PDB entry 7RCS | X-ray diffraction, 2.40 A resolution | chains H and L of the 3 polymer chains in the assembly

== Chain H ==
Molecule: antibody m43.160 heavy chain
From: Mus musculus
Notes: antibody fragment or engineered binder
Chain sequence (255 residues; each row starts with the number of its first residue; a row labelled like 82A-82C holds insertion residues (82A, then the next letters in order)):
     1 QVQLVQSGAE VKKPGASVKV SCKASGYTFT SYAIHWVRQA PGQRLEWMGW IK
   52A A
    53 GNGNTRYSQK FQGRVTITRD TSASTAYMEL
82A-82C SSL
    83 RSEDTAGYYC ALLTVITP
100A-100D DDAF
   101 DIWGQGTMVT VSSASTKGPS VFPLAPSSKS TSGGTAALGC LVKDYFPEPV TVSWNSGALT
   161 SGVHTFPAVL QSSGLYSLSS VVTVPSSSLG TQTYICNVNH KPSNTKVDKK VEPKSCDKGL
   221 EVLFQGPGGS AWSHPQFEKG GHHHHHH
Disordered / not traced: 1, 214-247
Cystine bridges: Cys22-Cys92, Cys140-Cys196

== Chain L ==
Molecule: antibody m43.160 light chain
From: Mus musculus
Notes: antibody fragment or engineered binder
Chain sequence (220 residues; numbered 1 to 214 plus 6 insertion-coded residues; the number before each row is that of its first residue; a row labelled like 27A-27F holds insertion residues (27A, then the next letters in order)):
     1 DIVMTQSPDS LAVSLGERAS INCKSSQ
27A-27F NILFSS
    28 NNKNYLAWYQ QKPGQPPKLL IYWASTRESG VPDRFSGSGS GTDFTLTISS LQAEDVAVYI
    88 CHQYYSSPLT FGGGTKVEIK RTVAAPSVFI FPPSDEQLKS GTASVVCLLN NFYPREAKVQ
   148 WKVDNALQSG NSQESVTEQD SKDSTYSLSS TLTLSKADYE KHKVYACEVT HQGLSSPVTK
   208 SFNRGEC
Disordered / not traced: 212-214
Cystine bridges: Cys23-Cys88, Cys134-Cys194

== Chain H / chain L interface ==
Contacting residue pairs - 72 pairs, chain H then chain L:
  His35(H) with Leu96(L)
  Gln39(H) with Gln38(L), hydrogen bond
  Arg44(H) with Met4(L), hydrogen bond (side chain-backbone); Phe98(L), hydrogen bond (side chain-backbone); Gly99(L); Gly100(L)
  Leu45(H) with Pro44(L), hydrophobic; Ile87(L), hydrophobic; Phe98(L), hydrophobic
  Trp47(H) with Pro95(L), hydrophobic; Leu96(L)
  Arg58(H) with Ser94(L), hydrogen bond
  Ser60(H) with Pro95(L)
  Lys62(H) with Asp1(L), salt bridge
  Tyr91(H) with Gln38(L); Gln42(L); Pro43(L), hydrophobic
  Leu95(H) with Tyr36(L)
  Thr96(H) with Tyr36(L)
  Ile98(H) with Tyr49(L), hydrophobic; Tyr91(L)
  Ala100C(H) with Tyr49(L); Glu55(L)
  Phe100D(H) with Glu55(L)
  Asp101(H) with Tyr36(L), hydrogen bond; Leu46(L)
  Trp103(H) with Tyr36(L); Pro43(L), hydrophobic; Pro44(L), hydrogen bond (side chain-backbone)
  Gly104(H) with Pro43(L)
  Phe122(H) with Ser121(L); Glu123(L); Gln124(L)
  Pro123(H) with Ser121(L)
  Leu124(H) with Phe118(L), hydrophobic; Val133(L), hydrophobic
  Ala125(H) with Phe118(L)
  Lys129(H) with Ile117(L), hydrogen bond (backbone-backbone); Lys207(L); Ser208(L), hydrogen bond (side chain-backbone)
  Ser130(H) with Phe116(L); Ile117(L); Phe118(L)
  Thr131(H) with Phe116(L)
  Ser132(H) with Ser114(L); Phe116(L)
  Ala137(H) with Phe116(L), hydrophobic; Phe118(L)
  Leu141(H) with Ser131(L)
  Lys143(H) with Gln124(L); Ser131(L); Thr180(L)
  His164(H) with Asn137(L); Asn138(L), hydrogen bond; Asp167(L); Ser174(L), hydrogen bond
  Phe166(H) with Leu135(L), hydrophobic; Ser162(L); Thr164(L); Ser174(L); Leu175(L); Ser176(L)
  Pro167(H) with Ser162(L), hydrogen bond (backbone-side chain); Val163(L)
  Val169(H) with Gln160(L); Glu161(L)
  Leu170(H) with Gln160(L), hydrogen bond (backbone-side chain)
  Gln171(H) with Gln160(L)
  Ser179(H) with Ser176(L)
  Val181(H) with Leu135(L), hydrophobic
  Thr183(H) with Asn137(L)
  Lys209(H) with Glu123(L), salt bridge
Also at the interface, not in a pair above, chain H (42 interface residues in all): Val37, Thr135, Leu138, Thr165
Also at the interface, not in a pair above, chain L (47 interface residues in all): Ala34, Trp50, Ser127, Thr129, Phe209
From the paper, about this interface:
  - residue pairs: Ile98(H)-Tyr49(L) (hydrophobic contact), Ile98(H)-Trp50(L) (hydrophobic contact)

== Summary ==
42 residues of chain H face 47 of chain L across their interface, with 12 hydrogen bonds and 2 salt bridges.
Polar contacts include Lys62(H)-Asp1(L), Lys209(H)-Glu123(L) and Gln39(H)-Gln38(L). The paper describes
hydrophobic contacts between Ile98(H) and Tyr49(L) and Ile98(H) and Trp50(L).
Chain H is antibody m43.160 heavy chain and chain L is antibody m43.160 light chain, both from Mus musculus;
the structure, Crystal structure of PfCSP peptide 21 with vaccine-elicited human anti-malaria antibody
m43.160, was determined by X-ray diffraction, deposited together with 7RD3 and 7RDA.
